PDB entry 7EWT | X-ray diffraction, 3.40 A resolution | chain A

Chain A:
Molecule: Lysophospholipid acyltransferase 5
Organism: Gallus gallus
UniProtKB: A0A1L1RNG8 (A0A1L1RNG8_CHICK); residue numbers follow UniProt; this construct covers 42-489
Chain sequence (448 residues; row label = number of the first residue in the row):
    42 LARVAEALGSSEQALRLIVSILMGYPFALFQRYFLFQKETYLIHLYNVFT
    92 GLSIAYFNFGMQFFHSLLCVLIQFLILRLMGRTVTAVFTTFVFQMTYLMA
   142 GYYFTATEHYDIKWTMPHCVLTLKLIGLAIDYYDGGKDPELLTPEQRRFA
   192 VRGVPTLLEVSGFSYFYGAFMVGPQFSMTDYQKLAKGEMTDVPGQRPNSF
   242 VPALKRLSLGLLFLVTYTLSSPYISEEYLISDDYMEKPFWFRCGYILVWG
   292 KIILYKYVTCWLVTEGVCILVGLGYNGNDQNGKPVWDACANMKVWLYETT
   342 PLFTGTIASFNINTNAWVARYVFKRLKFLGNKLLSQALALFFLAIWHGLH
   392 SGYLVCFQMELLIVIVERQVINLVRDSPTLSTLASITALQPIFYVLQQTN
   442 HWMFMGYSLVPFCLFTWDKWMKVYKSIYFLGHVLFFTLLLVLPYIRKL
Unresolved in the structure: 146-151, 175-182, 195-197, 231-236, 368-371, 431-434
Reported in the primary citation:
  - mutagenesis - I59A, K297A: increased catalytic activity
  - mutagenesis - E401A: abolished catalytic activity

In short:
The paper reports that I59A and K297A increase catalytic activity; E401A abolishes catalytic activity.
Chain A is Lysophospholipid acyltransferase 5 (Gallus gallus); the structure, The crystal structure of
Lysophospholipid acyltransferase LPCAT3 (MOBAT5) in its monomeric and apo form, was determined by X-ray
diffraction, deposited together with 7F3X and 7F40.
